7Q0S - chains B and C of the 8 polymer chains in the assembly; structure by electron microscopy, 4.00 A resolution.

Chain B (and C):
Name: Glycogen [starch] synthase, muscle
From: Homo sapiens
Notes: EC 2.4.1.11; chain C of this document is another copy of the same molecule, construct and numbering; everything in this record applies to it too
Reference sequence: P13807 (GYS1_HUMAN); numbering as in UniProt (aligned over 1-737)
Amino-acid sequence (737 residues; each row starts with the number of its first residue):
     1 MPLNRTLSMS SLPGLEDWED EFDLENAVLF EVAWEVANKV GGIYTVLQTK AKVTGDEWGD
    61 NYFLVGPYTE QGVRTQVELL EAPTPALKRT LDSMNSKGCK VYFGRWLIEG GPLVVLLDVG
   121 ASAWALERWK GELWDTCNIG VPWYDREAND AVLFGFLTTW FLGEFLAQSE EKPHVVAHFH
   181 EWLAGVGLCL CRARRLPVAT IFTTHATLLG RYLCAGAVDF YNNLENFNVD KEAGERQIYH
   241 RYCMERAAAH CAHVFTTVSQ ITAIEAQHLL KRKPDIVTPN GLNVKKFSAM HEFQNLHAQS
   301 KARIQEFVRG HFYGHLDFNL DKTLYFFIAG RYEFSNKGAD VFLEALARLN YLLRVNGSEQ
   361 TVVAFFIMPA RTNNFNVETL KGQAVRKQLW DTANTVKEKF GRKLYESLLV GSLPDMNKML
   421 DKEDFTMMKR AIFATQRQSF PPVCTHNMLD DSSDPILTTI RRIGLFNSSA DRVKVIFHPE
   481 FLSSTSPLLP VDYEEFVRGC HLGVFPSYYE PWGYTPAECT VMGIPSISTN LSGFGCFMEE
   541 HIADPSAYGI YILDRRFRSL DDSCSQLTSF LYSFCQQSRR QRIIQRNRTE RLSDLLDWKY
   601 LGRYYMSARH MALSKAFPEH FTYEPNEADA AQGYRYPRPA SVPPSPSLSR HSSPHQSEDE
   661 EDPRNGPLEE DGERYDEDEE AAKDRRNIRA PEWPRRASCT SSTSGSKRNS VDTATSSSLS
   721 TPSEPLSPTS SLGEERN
Unresolved in the structure: 1-12, 290-292, 630-636, 643-737
Modified positions: S641 (phosphoserine; SEP)
Ligand contacts: 6-O-phosphono-alpha-D-glucopyranose (G6P): Q294, H297, A298, K301, H501, R579, R582, I583, R586
Swiss-Prot annotation at these positions:
  - binding site (UDP): K39, R331, T515
  - binding site (UDP-alpha-D-glucose): H205, R211, R331, E510, W512, G513
  - binding site (alpha-D-glucose 6-phosphate): H291, E292, Q294, H297, K301, H501, R582, R586
  - modified residue: S8 (Phosphoserine), S11 (Phosphoserine), S412 (Phosphoserine), S641 (Phosphoserine), S645 (Phosphoserine), S649 (Phosphoserine), S652 (Phosphoserine), S653 (Phosphoserine), S657 (Phosphoserine), S698 (Phosphoserine), T700 (Phosphothreonine), S710 (Phosphoserine), T721 (Phosphothreonine), S727 (Phosphoserine), S731 (Phosphoserine)
  - natural variant: G464 (G464S: In NIDDM)

How chain B and chain C interact:
Contacting residue pairs (33; chain B residue first):
  E306(B) with Y405(C), hydrogen bond
  R309(B) with Y405(C)
  L316(B) with V410(C)
  R386(B) with Y405(C)
  L389(B) with L408(C), hydrophobic
  W390(B) with Y405(C)
  V396(B) with L404(C), hydrophobic
  K397(B) with E398(C), salt bridge
  E398(B) with K397(C), salt bridge
  F400(B) with F400(C), hydrophobic
  L404(B) with V396(C), hydrophobic; M428(C), hydrophobic
  Y405(B) with E306(C), hydrogen bond; R309(C); R386(C); W390(C)
  L408(B) with L389(C), hydrophobic
  V410(B) with L316(C)
  G411(B) with I432(C); T435(C)
  S412(B) with I432(C)
  L413(B) with I432(C), hydrophobic
  P414(B) with M428(C), hydrophobic
  M416(B) with M416(C); L420(C), hydrophobic
  N417(B) with N417(C)
  L420(B) with M416(C), hydrophobic
  M428(B) with L404(C), hydrophobic; P414(C), hydrophobic
  I432(B) with G411(C); S412(C); L413(C), hydrophobic
  T435(B) with G411(C)
Also at the interface, not in a pair above, chain B (29 interface residues in all): G314, A393, G401, E406, L409
Also at the interface, not in a pair above, chain C (29 interface residues in all): G314, A393, G401, E406, L409

Overview:
The chain B/chain C interface involves 29 residues from each chain, with 2 hydrogen bonds and 2 salt bridges.
Polar pairs include K397(B)-E398(C) and E306(B)-Y405(C). Ligands of chain B:
6-O-phosphono-alpha-D-glucopyranose.
Chain B and chain C are both Glycogen [starch] synthase, muscle (Homo sapiens); the structure, Human GYS1-GYG1
complex inhibited-like state bound to glucose-6-phosphate, was determined by electron microscopy together with
7Q0B, 7Q12 and 7Q13 from the same study.
